Entry 7RRP (electron microscopy, 1.27 A resolution); this record covers chains A and S of the 24 polymer chains in the assembly.

== Chain A (and S) ==
Name: Ferritin heavy chain
From: Homo sapiens
Notes: EC 1.16.3.1; chain S of this document is another copy of the same molecule, construct and numbering; everything in this record applies to it too
UniProtKB: P02794 (FRIH_HUMAN); residues 5-176 here correspond to UniProt positions 6-177 (UniProt number = residue number + 1)
Sequence (172 residues; row label = number of the first residue in the row):
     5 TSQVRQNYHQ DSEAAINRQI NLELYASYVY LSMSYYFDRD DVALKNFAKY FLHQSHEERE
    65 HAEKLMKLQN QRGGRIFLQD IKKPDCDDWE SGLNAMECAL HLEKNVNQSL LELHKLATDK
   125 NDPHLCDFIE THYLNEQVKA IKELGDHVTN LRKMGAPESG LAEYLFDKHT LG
UniProt features mapped onto this chain:
  - binding site (Fe cation): E27, E62, H65, E107, Q141
  - site: R22 (Essential for association with cargo receptor NCOA4)
Metal / ion sites: Zn2+ site 1: E27, E62; Zn2+ site 2: D44 (shared with N74(S) of chain S); Zn2+ site 3: N74 (shared with D44(S) of chain S); Na+ near Q75 (its only coordinating residue here); Zn2+ site 4 near D92 (its only coordinating residue here); Zn2+ site 5: E134 (shared with 1 residue of chain F; 1 residue of chain T); Zn2+ site 6: K146, D150; Zn2+ site 7 near D171 (its only coordinating residue here)

== Chain A / chain S interface ==
Residue-residue contacts (62):
  S6(A) - D44(S)  hydrogen bond
  Q7(A) - D44(S)  hydrogen bond
  V8(A) - D44(S)
  L28(A) - Y32(S)  hydrophobic
  Y32(A) - L28(S)  hydrophobic
  Y32(A) - L82(S)
  Y32(A) - Q83(S)  hydrogen bond (side chain-backbone)
  Y32(A) - I85(S)  hydrophobic
  L35(A) - R63(S)
  L35(A) - E67(S)
  L35(A) - M70(S)  hydrophobic
  S36(A) - L82(S)
  Y39(A) - E67(S)  hydrogen bond (side chain-backbone)
  Y39(A) - M70(S)  hydrophobic
  Y39(A) - K71(S)
  Y39(A) - N74(S)  hydrogen bond (backbone-side chain)
  Y39(A) - I80(S)  hydrophobic
  D42(A) - N74(S)  hydrogen bond
  R43(A) - N74(S)
  R43(A) - R79(S)
  D44(A) - S6(S)  hydrogen bond
  D44(A) - Q7(S)  hydrogen bond
  D44(A) - V8(S)
  D44(A) - R79(S)  salt bridge
  D45(A) - R79(S)  salt bridge
  L56(A) - E67(S)
  S59(A) - R63(S)  hydrogen bond
  H60(A) - R63(S)  hydrogen bond
  H60(A) - E67(S)  salt bridge
  R63(A) - H60(S)  hydrogen bond
  R63(A) - R63(S)
  E67(A) - L35(S)
  E67(A) - Y39(S)  hydrogen bond (backbone-side chain)
  E67(A) - L56(S)
  E67(A) - H60(S)  salt bridge
  M70(A) - L35(S)  hydrophobic
  M70(A) - Y39(S)  hydrophobic
  K71(A) - Y39(S)
  N74(A) - Y39(S)  hydrogen bond (side chain-backbone)
  N74(A) - D42(S)  hydrogen bond
  N74(A) - R43(S)
  R79(A) - R43(S)
  R79(A) - D44(S)  salt bridge
  R79(A) - D45(S)  salt bridge
  I80(A) - Y39(S)  hydrophobic
  F81(A) - D91(S)
  L82(A) - Y32(S)
  L82(A) - S36(S)
  L82(A) - K87(S)
  Q83(A) - Y32(S)  hydrogen bond (backbone-side chain)
  Q83(A) - K87(S)
  D84(A) - I85(S)
  D84(A) - K86(S)  salt bridge
  D84(A) - K87(S)  hydrogen bond (side chain-backbone)
  I85(A) - Y32(S)  hydrophobic
  I85(A) - D84(S)
  I85(A) - I85(S)  hydrogen bond (backbone-backbone)
  K86(A) - D84(S)  salt bridge
  K87(A) - L82(S)
  K87(A) - Q83(S)
  K87(A) - D84(S)  hydrogen bond (backbone-side chain)
  D91(A) - F81(S)
Other interface residues (no listed pair), chain A (34 interface residues in all): N25, S31, G77, P88
Other interface residues (no listed pair), chain S (32 interface residues in all): N25, G77, P88

== In short ==
34 residues of chain A and 32 residues of chain S are in contact; the contacts include 18 hydrogen bonds and 8
salt bridges. Polar contacts include D44(A)-R79(S), D45(A)-R79(S) and H60(A)-E67(S). Curated annotation
(UniProt) lists 5 Fe cation-binding residues on chain A.
Chain A and chain S are both Ferritin heavy chain (Homo sapiens); the structure, Apoferritin structure at 1.27
angstrom resolution, was determined by electron microscopy (same publication as 7K3V and 7K3W).
